5UK4 - chains P and o of the 22 polymer chains in the assembly; structure by X-ray diffraction, 3.20 A resolution.

== Chain P ==
Name: Nucleoprotein
From: Vesicular stomatitis Indiana virus (strain San Juan)
UniProt: P03521 (NCAP_VSIVA); residues 1-422 here = UniProt positions 1-422
Amino-acid sequence (422 residues; numbered 1 to 422; the number before each row is that of its first residue):
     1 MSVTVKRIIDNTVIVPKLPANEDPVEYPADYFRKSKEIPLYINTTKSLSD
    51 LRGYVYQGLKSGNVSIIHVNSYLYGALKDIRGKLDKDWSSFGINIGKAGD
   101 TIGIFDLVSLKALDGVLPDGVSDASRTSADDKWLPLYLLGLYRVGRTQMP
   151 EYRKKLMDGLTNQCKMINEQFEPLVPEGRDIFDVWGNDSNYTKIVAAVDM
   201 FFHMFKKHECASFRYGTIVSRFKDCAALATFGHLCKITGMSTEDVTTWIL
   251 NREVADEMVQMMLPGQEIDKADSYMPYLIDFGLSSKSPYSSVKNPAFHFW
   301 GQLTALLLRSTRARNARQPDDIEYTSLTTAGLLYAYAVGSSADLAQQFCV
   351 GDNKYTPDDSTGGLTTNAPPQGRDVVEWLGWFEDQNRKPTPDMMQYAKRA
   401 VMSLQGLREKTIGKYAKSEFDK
Disordered / not traced: 1, 114-120
Curated features (UniProtKB/Swiss-Prot):
  - binding site (RNA): Arg143, Tyr152, Lys206, Arg214, Lys286, Arg317, Arg408
Reported in the primary citation:
  - mutagenesis - G75R: unchanged binding to Anti-vesicular stomatitis virus N VHH (chain o)
  - mutagenesis - D374N: increased binding to Anti-vesicular stomatitis virus N VHH (chain o)

== Chain o ==
Name: Anti-vesicular stomatitis virus N VHH
From: Vicugna pacos
UniProt: A0A192B6J6 (A0A192B6J6_VICPA); numbering as in UniProt (aligned over 1-125)
Amino-acid sequence (139 residues; each row starts with the number of its first residue):
     1 QVQLVETGGGLVQTGGSLRLSCKASGRTFSNSIMGWFRQAPGKERDFVAK
    51 ISWRNDYTTYADSVKGRFTISRDNASNMVYLLMNNLKPEDTAVYYCAATK
   101 AYNGGETSGRGFYYWGQGTQVTVSSGGLPETGGHHHHHH
Disordered / not traced: 126-139
Sequence notes: expression tag (126-139)
Cystine bridges: Cys22-Cys96

== How chain P and chain o interact ==
Pairs across the interface (13; chain P residue first):
  Asn353(P) with Lys100(o); Tyr113(o)
  Lys354(P) with Asn103(o)
  Tyr355(P) with Asn103(o)
  Thr356(P) with Asn103(o), hydrogen bond (backbone-side chain); Gly104(o), hydrogen bond (backbone-backbone); Arg110(o); Gly111(o)
  Pro357(P) with Gly104(o)
  Asp358(P) with Ile33(o); Arg54(o), salt bridge; Gly104(o)
  Thr361(P) with Arg54(o)
Also at the interface, not in a pair above, chain P (8 interface residues in all): Ser360
Also at the interface, not in a pair above, chain o (13 interface residues in all): Ser52, Trp53, Tyr57, Tyr102, Glu106
Interface features reported in the paper:
  - hot spots on chain P (mutagenesis) - D374N (1,000-fold): decreased binding to Anti-vesicular stomatitis virus N VHH (chain o)

== Summary ==
8 residues of chain P and 13 residues of chain o are in contact, with 2 hydrogen bonds and 1 salt bridge.
Polar pairs include Asp358(P)-Arg54(o), Thr356(P)-Asn103(o) and Thr356(P)-Gly104(o). From the paper: D374N of
chain P increases binding to Anti-vesicular stomatitis virus N VHH (chain o); D374N of chain P reduces binding
to Anti-vesicular stomatitis virus N VHH (chain o).
Here chain P is Nucleoprotein (Vesicular stomatitis Indiana virus (strain San Juan)) and chain o is
Anti-vesicular stomatitis virus N VHH (Vicugna pacos). Entry 5UK4 (Vesicular stomatits virus N protein in
complex with inhibitory nanobody 1307) was determined by X-ray diffraction (same publication as 5UKB).
